Entry 7VNX (X-ray diffraction, 1.80 A resolution); this record covers chain A.

[Chain A]
Name: TkArkI
From: Thermococcus kodakarensis
UniProt: Q5JDQ4 (Q5JDQ4_THEKO); numbering as in UniProt (aligned over 1-216)
Sequence (223 residues; numbered -6 to 216; the number before each row is that of its first residue; numbers below 1 keep their minus sign (Glu-6 is residue -6)):
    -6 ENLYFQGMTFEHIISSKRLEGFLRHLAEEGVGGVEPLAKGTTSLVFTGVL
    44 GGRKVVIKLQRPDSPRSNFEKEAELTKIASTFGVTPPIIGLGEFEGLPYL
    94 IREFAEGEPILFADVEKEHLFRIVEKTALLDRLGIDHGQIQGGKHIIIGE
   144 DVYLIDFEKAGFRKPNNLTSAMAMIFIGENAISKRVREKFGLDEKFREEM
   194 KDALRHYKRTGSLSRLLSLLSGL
Unresolved in the structure: -6 to 0
Construct notes: expression tag (-6 to 0)
Small-molecule neighbours: guanosine (GMP): Leu30, Val49, Arg95, Glu96, Phe97, Ala98, Glu99, Gly100, Glu101, Pro102, Lys137, Ile140, Ile148, Asp149
What the authors report for this chain:
  - mutagenesis - K32A, G33A, K51A, E65A, R95A, H130A, Q132A, K137A, N160A, T162A, Y200A, K201A, R202A: decreased catalytic activity
  - mutagenesis - D149A: abolished catalytic activity
  - catalytic residues: Asp149 (proposed by the authors, not directly observed)

[Summary]
Bound to chain A: guanosine. From the paper: the catalytic residue Asp149; K32A, G33A and K51A, among others,
reduce catalytic activity; 14 substitutions were tested in all.
Chain A is TkArkI (Thermococcus kodakarensis); the structure, Crystal structure of TkArkI, was determined by
X-ray diffraction, deposited together with 7VNV and 7VNW.
